PDB entry 3KCY | X-ray diffraction, 2.59 A resolution | chain A

Chain A:
Molecule: Hypoxia-inducible factor 1-alpha inhibitor
From: Homo sapiens
Notes: EC 1.14.11.16
Reference sequence: Q9NWT6 (HIF1N_HUMAN); numbering as in UniProt (aligned over 15-349)
Sequence (335 residues; numbered 15 to 349; the number before each row is that of its first residue):
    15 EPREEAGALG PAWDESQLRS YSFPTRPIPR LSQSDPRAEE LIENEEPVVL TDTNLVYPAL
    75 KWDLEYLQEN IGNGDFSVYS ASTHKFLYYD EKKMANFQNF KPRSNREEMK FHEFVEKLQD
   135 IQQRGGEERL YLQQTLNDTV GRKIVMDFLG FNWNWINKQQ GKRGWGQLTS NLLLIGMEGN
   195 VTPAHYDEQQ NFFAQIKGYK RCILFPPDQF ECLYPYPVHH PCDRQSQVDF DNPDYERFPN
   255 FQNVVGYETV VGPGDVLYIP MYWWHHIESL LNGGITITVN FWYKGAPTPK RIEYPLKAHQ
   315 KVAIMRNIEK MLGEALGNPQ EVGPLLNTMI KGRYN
Not modelled in the structure: 304-306
Ion coordination: Fe2+: His199, Asp201, His279 (together with quinolin-8-ol)
Residues lining bound ligands: quinolin-8-ol (HQY): Gln147, Leu186, Leu188, Thr196, His199, Asp201, Phe207, His279, Ile281, Trp296

Summary:
Chain A binds quinolin-8-ol. His199, Asp201 and His279 coordinate Fe2+.
Chain A is Hypoxia-inducible factor 1-alpha inhibitor (Homo sapiens); the structure, Factor inhibiting HIF-1
alpha in complex with 8-hydroxyquinoline, was determined by X-ray diffraction together with 3KCX from the same
study.
